Entry 6XN5 (electron microscopy, 2.97 A resolution); this record covers chains J and R of the 8 polymer chains in the assembly.

[Chain J]
Protein: CRISPR-associated protein Csm5
From: Lactococcus lactis subsp. lactis
UniProt: L0CG31 (L0CG31_LACLL); residue numbers follow UniProt; this construct covers 1-352
Amino-acid sequence (352 residues; row label = number of the first residue in the row):
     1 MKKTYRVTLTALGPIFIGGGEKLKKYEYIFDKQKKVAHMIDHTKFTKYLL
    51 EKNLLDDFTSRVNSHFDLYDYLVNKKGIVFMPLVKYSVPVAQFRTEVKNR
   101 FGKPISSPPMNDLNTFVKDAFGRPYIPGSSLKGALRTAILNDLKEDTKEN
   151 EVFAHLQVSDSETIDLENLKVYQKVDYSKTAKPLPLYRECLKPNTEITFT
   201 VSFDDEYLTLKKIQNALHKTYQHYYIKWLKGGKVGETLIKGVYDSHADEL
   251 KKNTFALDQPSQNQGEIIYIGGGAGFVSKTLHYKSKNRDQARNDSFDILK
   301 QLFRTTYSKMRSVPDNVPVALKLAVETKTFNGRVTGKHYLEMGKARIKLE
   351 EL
Unresolved in the structure: 24-109, 243-253, 319-334

[Chain R]
Molecule: Crispr RNA
From: Lactococcus lactis subsp. lactis
Sequence (32 nucleotides; each row starts with the number of its first residue):
     1 ACGAGAACAUACGUUCUUUGAACCAAGCUUCA

[Chain J / chain R interface]
Pairs across the interface (19; chain J residue first):
  Ile17(J) - A32(R)  sugar contact
  Ser129(J) - A32(R)  sugar contact
  Ser130(J) - A32(R)  sugar contact
  Lys132(J) - C31(R)  salt bridge to the phosphate
  Gly133(J) - A32(R)  phosphate contact
  Arg136(J) - U30(R)  hydrogen bond to the sugar
  Arg136(J) - C31(R)  salt bridge to the phosphate
  Thr137(J) - A32(R)  base contact
  Thr147(J) - U30(R)  sugar contact
  Lys148(J) - U30(R)  base contact
  Phe153(J) - U30(R)  sugar contact
  Ala154(J) - U29(R)  phosphate contact
  Ala154(J) - U30(R)  phosphate contact
  Tyr269(J) - A32(R)  base contact
  Ile270(J) - A32(R)  base contact
  Gly271(J) - A32(R)  hydrogen bond to the base
  Ser278(J) - A32(R)  base contact
  Lys279(J) - A32(R)  base contact
  Thr280(J) - A32(R)  base contact
Other interface residues (no listed pair), chain J (18 interface residues in all): Asn150

[Summary]
18 residues of chain J and 4 residues of chain R are in contact, with 2 hydrogen bonds and 2 salt bridges.
Among the polar pairs are Gly271(J)-A32(R), Arg136(J)-U30(R) and Lys132(J)-C31(R).
Here chain J is CRISPR-associated protein Csm5 and chain R is Crispr RNA, both from Lactococcus lactis subsp.
lactis. Entry 6XN5 (Structure of the Lactococcus lactis Csm Apo- CRISPR-Cas Complex) was determined by
electron microscopy, deposited together with 6XN3, 6XN4 and 6XN7.
